5FMF - chains Q and T of the 27 polymer chains in the assembly; structure by electron microscopy, 6.00 A resolution (low resolution: residue-level contacts below are approximate; hydrogen-bond / salt-bridge calls are withheld).

== Chain Q ==
Name: Tata-box-binding protein, tbp
Organism: Saccharomyces cerevisiae
UniProt: P13393 (TBP_YEAST); numbering as in UniProt (aligned over 61-240)
Amino-acid sequence (180 residues; numbered 61 to 240; the number before each row is that of its first residue):
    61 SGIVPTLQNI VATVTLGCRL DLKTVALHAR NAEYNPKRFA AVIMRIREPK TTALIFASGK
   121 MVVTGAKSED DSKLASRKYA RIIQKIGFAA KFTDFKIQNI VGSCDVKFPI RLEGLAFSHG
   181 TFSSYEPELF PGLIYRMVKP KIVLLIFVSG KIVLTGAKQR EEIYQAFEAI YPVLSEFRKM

== Chain T ==
Molecule: Template strand DNA
Organism: Saccharomyces cerevisiae
Sequence (72 nucleotides; row label = number of the first residue in the row):
    94 CCCCACCCCC TTTAGTACTT ATGCCTGGTT ATAGATACAT TGAAACCCCT TTTATAGGCG
   154 CCTTTTTTTT TT

== How chain Q and chain T interact ==
Contacting residue pairs - 35 pairs, chain Q then chain T:
  Gln-68(Q) / DT146(T)
  Gln-68(Q) / DA147(T)
  Asn-69(Q) / DT145(T)
  Asn-69(Q) / DT146(T)
  Val-71(Q) / DT145(T)
  Glu-93(Q) / DT144(T)
  Lys-97(Q) / DC142(T)
  Arg-98(Q) / DC141(T)
  Arg-98(Q) / DC142(T)
  Phe-99(Q) / DC142(T)
  Phe-99(Q) / DT143(T)
  Ala-100(Q) / DC142(T)
  Ala-101(Q) / DT143(T)
  Ile-103(Q) / DT143(T)
  Ile-103(Q) / DT144(T)
  Arg-105(Q) / DT144(T)
  Arg-105(Q) / DT145(T)
  Lys-110(Q) / DT146(T)
  Thr-112(Q) / DT144(T)
  Thr-112(Q) / DT145(T)
  Leu-114(Q) / DT143(T)
  Leu-114(Q) / DT144(T)
  Phe-116(Q) / DT143(T)
  Thr-124(Q) / DT144(T)
  Thr-124(Q) / DT145(T)
  Gly-125(Q) / DT145(T)
  Lys-127(Q) / DT146(T)
  Phe-190(Q) / DA149(T)
  Pro-191(Q) / DA149(T)
  Pro-191(Q) / DG150(T)
  Phe-207(Q) / DT148(T)
  Phe-207(Q) / DA149(T)
  Ser-209(Q) / DA149(T)
  Lys-211(Q) / DT148(T)
  Val-213(Q) / DT148(T)
Interface residues without a listed pair, chain Q (29 interface residues in all): Asn-95, Pro-96, Val-161, Ser-163, Leu-205

== Summary ==
29 residues of chain Q face 10 of chain T across their interface.
Here chain Q is Tata-box-binding protein, tbp and chain T is Template strand DNA, both from Saccharomyces
cerevisiae. Entry 5FMF (the P-lobe of RNA polymerase II pre-initiation complex) was determined by electron
microscopy.
